PDB entry 3KIC | X-ray diffraction, 2.60 A resolution | chains C and O of the 20 polymer chains in the assembly

== Chain C (and O) ==
Protein: Capsid protein VP1
From: Adeno-associated virus 3B
Notes: chain O of this document is another copy of the same molecule, construct and numbering; everything in this record applies to it too
UniProtKB: O56139 (O56139_9VIRU); numbering as in UniProt (aligned over 1-736)
Amino-acid sequence (736 residues; numbered 1 to 736; the number before each row is that of its first residue):
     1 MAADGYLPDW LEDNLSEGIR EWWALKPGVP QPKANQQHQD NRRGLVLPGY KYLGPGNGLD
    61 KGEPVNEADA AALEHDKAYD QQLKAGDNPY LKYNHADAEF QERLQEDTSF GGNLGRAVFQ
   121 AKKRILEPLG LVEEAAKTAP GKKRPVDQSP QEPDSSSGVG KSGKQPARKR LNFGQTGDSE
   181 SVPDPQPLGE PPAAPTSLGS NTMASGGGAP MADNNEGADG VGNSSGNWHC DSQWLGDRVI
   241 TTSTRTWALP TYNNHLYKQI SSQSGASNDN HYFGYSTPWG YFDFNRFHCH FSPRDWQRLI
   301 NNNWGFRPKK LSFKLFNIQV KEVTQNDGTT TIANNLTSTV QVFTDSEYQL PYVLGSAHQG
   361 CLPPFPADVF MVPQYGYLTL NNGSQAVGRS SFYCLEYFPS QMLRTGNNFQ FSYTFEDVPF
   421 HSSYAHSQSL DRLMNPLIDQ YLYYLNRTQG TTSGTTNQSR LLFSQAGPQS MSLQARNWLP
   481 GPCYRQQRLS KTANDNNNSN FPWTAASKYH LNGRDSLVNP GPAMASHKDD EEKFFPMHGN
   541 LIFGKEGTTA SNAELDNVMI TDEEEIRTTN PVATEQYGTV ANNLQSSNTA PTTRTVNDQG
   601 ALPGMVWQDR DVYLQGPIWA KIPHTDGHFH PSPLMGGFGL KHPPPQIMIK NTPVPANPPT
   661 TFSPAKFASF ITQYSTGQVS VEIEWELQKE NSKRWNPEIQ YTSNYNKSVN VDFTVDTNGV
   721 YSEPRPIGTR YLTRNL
Not modelled in the structure: 1-216
Ligand contacts: 2'-deoxyadenosine-5'-monophosphate (D5M): Val418, Pro419, Asp609, Ile622, His628, Phe629, His630, Pro631, Ser632, Pro633, Gly637, Phe638, Gly639
What the authors report for this chain:
  - binding site for 2'-deoxyadenosine-5'-monophosphate: Val418 to Pro419, His628 to Phe638

== Chain C / chain O interface ==
Residue-residue contacts (66; chain C residue first):
  Asp231(C) - Lys693(O)  salt bridge
  Ser292(C) - Trp695(O)
  Pro293(C) - Trp695(O)
  Pro293(C) - Pro697(O)
  Arg294(C) - Glu690(O)  salt bridge
  Arg294(C) - Arg694(O)
  Arg294(C) - Trp695(O)  hydrogen bond (backbone-backbone)
  Arg294(C) - Asn696(O)
  Arg294(C) - Gln700(O)
  Arg294(C) - Leu732(O)
  Gln297(C) - Pro697(O)
  Gln297(C) - Glu698(O)  hydrogen bond (side chain-backbone)
  Gln297(C) - Gln700(O)
  Arg298(C) - Glu690(O)  salt bridge
  Arg298(C) - Ser692(O)  hydrogen bond (side chain-backbone)
  Asn301(C) - Gln700(O)
  Asn302(C) - Asn302(O)  hydrogen bond
  Pro364(C) - Trp695(O)
  Pro366(C) - Trp695(O)
  Asp530(C) - Lys707(O)  salt bridge
  Glu690(C) - Arg294(O)  salt bridge
  Glu690(C) - Arg298(O)  salt bridge
  Ser692(C) - Arg298(O)  hydrogen bond (backbone-side chain)
  Lys693(C) - Asp231(O)  salt bridge
  Arg694(C) - Arg294(O)
  Trp695(C) - Ser292(O)
  Trp695(C) - Pro293(O)
  Trp695(C) - Arg294(O)  hydrogen bond (backbone-backbone)
  Trp695(C) - Pro364(O)
  Trp695(C) - Pro366(O)
  Trp695(C) - Phe713(O)
  Trp695(C) - Tyr721(O)  hydrogen bond
  Asn696(C) - Arg294(O)
  Asn696(C) - Val711(O)
  Asn696(C) - Asp712(O)
  Pro697(C) - Pro293(O)
  Pro697(C) - Gln297(O)
  Pro697(C) - Tyr701(O)  hydrophobic
  Pro697(C) - Ser703(O)  hydrogen bond (backbone-side chain)
  Pro697(C) - Phe713(O)
  Glu698(C) - Gln297(O)  hydrogen bond (backbone-side chain)
  Glu698(C) - Thr702(O)
  Glu698(C) - Ser703(O)
  Ile699(C) - Thr702(O)
  Ile699(C) - Ser703(O)
  Gln700(C) - Arg294(O)
  Gln700(C) - Gln297(O)
  Gln700(C) - Asn301(O)
  Gln700(C) - Tyr701(O)
  Gln700(C) - Thr702(O)  hydrogen bond (backbone-side chain)
  Tyr701(C) - Pro697(O)  hydrophobic
  Tyr701(C) - Gln700(O)
  Thr702(C) - Glu698(O)
  Thr702(C) - Ile699(O)
  Thr702(C) - Gln700(O)  hydrogen bond (side chain-backbone)
  Thr702(C) - Thr702(O)
  Ser703(C) - Pro697(O)  hydrogen bond (side chain-backbone)
  Ser703(C) - Glu698(O)
  Ser703(C) - Ile699(O)
  Lys707(C) - Asp530(O)  salt bridge
  Val711(C) - Asn696(O)
  Asp712(C) - Asn696(O)
  Phe713(C) - Trp695(O)
  Phe713(C) - Pro697(O)
  Tyr721(C) - Trp695(O)  hydrogen bond
  Leu732(C) - Arg294(O)
Other interface residues (no listed pair), chain C (32 interface residues in all): Phe365, Tyr705
Other interface residues (no listed pair), chain O (32 interface residues in all): Phe365, Tyr705

== Summary ==
The chain C/chain O interface involves 32 residues from each chain; the contacts include 13 hydrogen bonds and
8 salt bridges. Polar pairs include Asp231(C)-Lys693(O), Arg294(C)-Glu690(O) and Arg298(C)-Glu690(O). Chain C
binds 2'-deoxyadenosine-5'-monophosphate. From the paper: a binding site for
2'-deoxyadenosine-5'-monophosphate at Val418(C) and His628(C).
Chain C and chain O are both Capsid protein VP1 (Adeno-associated virus 3B); the structure, Crystal structure
of adeno-associated virus serotype 3B, was determined by X-ray diffraction, deposited together with 3KIE.
